PDB entry 9BCX | electron microscopy, 6.10 A resolution (low resolution: residue-level contacts below are approximate; hydrogen-bond / salt-bridge calls are withheld) | chains 3 and 5 of the 16 polymer chains in the assembly

Chain 3:
Protein: DNA replication licensing factor MCM3
Organism: Saccharomyces cerevisiae
Notes: EC 3.6.4.12
UniProtKB: A0A8H8ULI2 (A0A8H8ULI2_YEASX); numbering as in UniProt (aligned over 1-971)
Sequence (971 residues; numbered 1 to 971; the number before each row is that of its first residue):
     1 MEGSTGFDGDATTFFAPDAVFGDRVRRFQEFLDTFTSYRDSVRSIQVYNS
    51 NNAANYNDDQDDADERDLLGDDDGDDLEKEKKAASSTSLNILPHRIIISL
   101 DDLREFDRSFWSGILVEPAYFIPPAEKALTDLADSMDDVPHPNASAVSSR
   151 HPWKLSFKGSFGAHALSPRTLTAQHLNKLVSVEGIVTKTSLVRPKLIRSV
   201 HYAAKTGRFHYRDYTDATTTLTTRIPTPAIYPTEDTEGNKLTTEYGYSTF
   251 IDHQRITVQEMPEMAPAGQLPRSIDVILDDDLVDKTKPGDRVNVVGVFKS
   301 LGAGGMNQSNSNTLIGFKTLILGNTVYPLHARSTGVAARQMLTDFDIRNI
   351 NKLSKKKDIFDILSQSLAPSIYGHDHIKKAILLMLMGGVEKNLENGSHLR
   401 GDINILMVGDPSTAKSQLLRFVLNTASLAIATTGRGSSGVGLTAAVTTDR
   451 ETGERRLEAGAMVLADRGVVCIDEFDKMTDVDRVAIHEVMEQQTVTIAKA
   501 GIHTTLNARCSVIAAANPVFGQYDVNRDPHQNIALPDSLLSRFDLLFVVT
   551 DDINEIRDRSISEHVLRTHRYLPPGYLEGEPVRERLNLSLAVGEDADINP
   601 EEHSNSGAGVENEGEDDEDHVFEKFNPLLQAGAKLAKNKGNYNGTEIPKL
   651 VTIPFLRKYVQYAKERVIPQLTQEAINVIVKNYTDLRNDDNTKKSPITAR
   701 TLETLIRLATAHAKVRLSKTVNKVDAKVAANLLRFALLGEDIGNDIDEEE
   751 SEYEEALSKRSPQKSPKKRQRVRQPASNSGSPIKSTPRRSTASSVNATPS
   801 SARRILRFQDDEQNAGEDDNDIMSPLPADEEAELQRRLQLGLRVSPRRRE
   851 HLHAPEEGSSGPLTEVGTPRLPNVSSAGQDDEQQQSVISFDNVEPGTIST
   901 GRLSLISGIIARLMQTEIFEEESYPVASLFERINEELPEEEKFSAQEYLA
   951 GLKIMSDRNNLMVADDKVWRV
Unresolved in the structure: 1-13, 54-91, 266-272, 303-314, 329-343, 442-462, 520-529, 551-553, 572-619, 743-782, 801-806, 848-850, 857-971

Chain 5:
Protein: DNA replication licensing factor MCM5
Organism: Saccharomyces cerevisiae
Notes: EC 3.6.4.12
UniProtKB: A0A6A5PUY8 (A0A6A5PUY8_YEASX); residues 1-775 here = UniProt positions 1-775
Sequence (775 residues; numbered 1 to 775; the number before each row is that of its first residue):
     1 MSFDRPEIYSAPVLQGESPNDDDNTEIIKSFKNFILEFRLDSQFIYRDQL
    51 RNNILVKNYSLTVNMEHLIGYNEDIYKKLSDEPSDIIPLFETAITQVAKR
   101 ISILSRAQSANNNDKDPENTSMDTDSLLLNSLPTFQLILNSNANQIPLRD
   151 LDSEHVSKIVRLSGIIISTSVLSSRATYLSIMCRNCRHTTSITINNFNSI
   201 TGNTVSLPRSCLSTIESESSMANESNIGDESTKKNCGPDPYIIIHESSKF
   251 IDQQFLKLQEIPELVPVGEMPRNLTMTCDRYLTNKVIPGTRVTIVGIYSI
   301 YNSKNGAGSGRSGGGNGGSGVAIRTPYIKILGIQSDVETSSIWNSVTMFT
   351 EEEEEEFLQLSRNPKLYEILTNSIAPSIFGNEDIKKAIVCLLMGGSKKIL
   401 PDGMRLRGDINVLLLGDPGTAKSQLLKFVEKVSPIAVYTSGKGSSAAGLT
   451 ASVQRDPMTREFYLEGGAMVLADGGVVCIDEFDKMRDEDRVAIHEAMEQQ
   501 TISIAKAGITTVLNSRTSVLAAANPIYGRYDDLKSPGDNIDFQTTILSRF
   551 DMIFIVKDDHNEERDISIANHVINIHTGNANAMQNQQEENGSEISIEKMK
   601 RYITYCRLKCAPRLSPQAAEKLSSNFVTIRKQLLINELESTERSSIPITI
   651 RQLEAIIRITESLAKLELSPIAQERHVDEAIRLFQASTMDAASQDPIGGL
   701 NQASGTSLSEIRRFEQELKRRLPIGWSTSYQTLRREFVDTHRFSQLALDK
   751 ALYALEKHETIQLRHQGQNIYRSGV
Unresolved in the structure: 1-17, 100-133, 209-238, 304-322, 335-349, 639-647, 693-704

Interface between chain 3 and chain 5:
Pairs across the interface (52; chain 3 residue first):
  Phe15(3) with Arg187(5)
  Arg169(3) with Leu172(5); Asn284(5)
  Leu171(3) with Leu172(5)
  Ala173(3) with Phe250(5); Ile251(5); Asp252(5)
  Gln174(3) with Tyr281(5)
  Asn177(3) with His245(5); Glu246(5)
  Thr223(3) with Ile244(5); His245(5); Glu246(5)
  Pro226(3) with Ile242(5)
  Gln259(3) with Gly508(5); Thr510(5)
  Lys299(3) with His245(5); Glu246(5)
  Ser300(3) with His245(5); Phe250(5)
  Leu301(3) with His245(5)
  Gly302(3) with His245(5)
  Ile315(3) with Ser173(5); Ser174(5); Ile200(5); Thr201(5); Gln253(5)
  Phe317(3) with Ser174(5); Ala176(5); His245(5); Phe250(5)
  Thr319(3) with Ser174(5)
  Pro411(3) with Thr649(5)
  Ser412(3) with Thr649(5); Ile650(5); Arg651(5)
  Ser416(3) with Arg651(5)
  Arg435(3) with Val491(5)
  Glu474(3) with Thr545(5); Arg549(5)
  Lys477(3) with Gln543(5); Thr544(5)
  Glu555(3) with Lys631(5)
  Asp558(3) with Val627(5); Arg630(5)
  Ser562(3) with Ser623(5)
  Val565(3) with Leu653(5)
  Leu566(3) with Leu614(5); Ala619(5)
  His569(3) with Lys398(5)
  Arg570(3) with Leu614(5)
  Tyr571(3) with Arg613(5)
Interface residues without a listed pair, chain 3 (36 interface residues in all): Ile225, Ser273, Gln417, Asn517, Arg559, Glu563
Interface residues without a listed pair, chain 5 (45 interface residues in all): Gly202, Ser248, Phe255, Met404, Ile509, Ser548, Phe626, Glu654, Ile657

In short:
Chain 3 and chain 5 form an interface of 36 and 45 residues respectively.
Chain 3 is DNA replication licensing factor MCM3 and chain 5 is DNA replication licensing factor MCM5, both
from Saccharomyces cerevisiae; the structure, Cryo-EM structure of the S. cerevisiae ORC-Cdc6-Mcm2-7-DNA
complex with a fully closed Mcm2-Mcm5 DNA entry gate, was determined by electron microscopy.
